PDB entry 8FWJ | electron microscopy, 2.70 A resolution | chains F and G of the 24 polymer chains in the assembly

== Chain F (and G) ==
Protein: Circadian clock protein KaiC
Organism: Cereibacter sphaeroides
Notes: chain G of this document is another copy of the same molecule, construct and numbering; everything in this record applies to it too
UniProt: B9KWX8 (B9KWX8_CERSK); residues 1-566 here = UniProt positions 1-566
Chain sequence (568 residues; each row starts with the number of its first residue; numbers below 1 keep their minus sign (Gly-1 is residue -1)):
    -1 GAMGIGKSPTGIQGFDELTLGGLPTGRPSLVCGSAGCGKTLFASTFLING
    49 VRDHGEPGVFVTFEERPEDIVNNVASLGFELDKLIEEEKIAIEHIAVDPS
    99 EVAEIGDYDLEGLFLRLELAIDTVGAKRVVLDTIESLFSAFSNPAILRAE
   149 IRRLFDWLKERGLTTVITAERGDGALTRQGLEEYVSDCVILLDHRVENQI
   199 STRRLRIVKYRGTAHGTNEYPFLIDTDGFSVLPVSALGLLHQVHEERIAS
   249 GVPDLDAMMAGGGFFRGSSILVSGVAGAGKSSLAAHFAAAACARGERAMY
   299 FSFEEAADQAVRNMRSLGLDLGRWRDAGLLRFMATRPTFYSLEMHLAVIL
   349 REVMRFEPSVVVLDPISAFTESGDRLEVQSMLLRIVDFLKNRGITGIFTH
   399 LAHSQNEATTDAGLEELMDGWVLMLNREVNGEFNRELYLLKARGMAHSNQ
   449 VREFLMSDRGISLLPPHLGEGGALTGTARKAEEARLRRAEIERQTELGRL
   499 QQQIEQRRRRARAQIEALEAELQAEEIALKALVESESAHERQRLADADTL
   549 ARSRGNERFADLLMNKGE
Not modelled in the structure: -1 to 1, 402-406, 559-566
Sequence notes: expression tag (-1 to 0); engineered mutation Glu413 (Ser in B9KWX8), Glu414 (Ser in B9KWX8)
Bound ions: Mg2+ site 1: Thr38 (together with ADP); Mg2+ site 2: Ser279 (together with ATP)
Residues lining bound ligands:
  - ADP (adenosine-5'-diphosphate), molecule 1: Ser32, Ala33, Gly34, Cys35, Gly36, Lys37, Thr38, Leu39, Asn71, Ser74, Leu75, Arg201, Ile222, Asp223
  - ADP, molecule 2: Val206, Lys207, Tyr208, Arg209, Gly210, Thr211, Ala212, His213
  - ATP (adenosine-5'-triphosphate), molecule 1: Val273, Ala274, Gly275, Ala276, Gly277, Lys278, Ser279, Ser280, Ser314, Leu315, Arg433, Met454, Ser455, Asp456
  - ATP, molecule 2: Lys439, Ala440, Arg441, Met443, Ala444, His445
From the paper describing this entry:
  - mutagenesis - E62Q/E63Q: abolished catalytic activity on CI domain
  - mutagenesis - E302Q/E303Q: abolished catalytic activity on CII domain
  - mutagenesis - E62Q/E63Q: decreased binding to KaiBRS

== Interface between chain F and chain G ==
Pairs across the interface - 26 pairs, chain F then chain G:
  Asn428(F) - Arg552(G)  hydrogen bond
  Glu430(F) - Arg552(G)  salt bridge
  Thr475(F) - Ser551(G)
  Thr475(F) - Arg552(G)  hydrogen bond
  Lys478(F) - Leu548(G)
  Lys478(F) - Ser551(G)
  Ala482(F) - Asp544(G)
  Arg485(F) - Asp544(G)  salt bridge
  Gln500(F) - Ala526(G)
  Gln504(F) - Glu519(G)
  Arg507(F) - Ala518(G)
  Arg507(F) - Ala522(G)
  Arg508(F) - Glu519(G)  salt bridge
  Ala518(F) - Arg507(G)
  Glu519(F) - Arg507(G)  salt bridge
  Glu519(F) - Arg508(G)  salt bridge
  Ala522(F) - Arg507(G)
  Ala526(F) - Gln500(G)
  Asp544(F) - Ala482(G)
  Asp544(F) - Arg485(G)  salt bridge
  Leu548(F) - Lys478(G)
  Ser551(F) - Thr475(G)
  Ser551(F) - Lys478(G)
  Arg552(F) - Asn428(G)  hydrogen bond
  Arg552(F) - Glu430(G)  salt bridge
  Arg552(F) - Thr475(G)  hydrogen bond
Other interface residues (no listed pair), chain F (25 interface residues in all): Gly429, Leu453, Ser455, Gly474, Ala479, Gln540, Arg556
Other interface residues (no listed pair), chain G (22 interface residues in all): Gly429, Ser455, Gln504, Gln540, Arg556

== Summary ==
25 residues of chain F and 22 residues of chain G are in contact; the contacts include 4 hydrogen bonds and 7
salt bridges. Polar contacts include Glu430(F)-Arg552(G), Arg485(F)-Asp544(G) and Arg508(F)-Glu519(G). The
paper reports that E62Q/E63Q of chain F abolish catalytic activity on CI domain; E302Q/E303Q of chain F
abolish catalytic activity on CII domain.
Chain F and chain G are both Circadian clock protein KaiC (Cereibacter sphaeroides); the structure, Structure
of dodecameric KaiC-RS-S413E/S414E complexed with KaiB-RS solved by cryo-EM, was determined by electron
microscopy together with 8DB3, 8DBA and 8FWI from the same study.
